3WO6 - chain A; structure by X-ray diffraction, 2.40 A resolution.

# Chain A
Molecule: Membrane protein insertase YidC 2
Organism: Bacillus halodurans
UniProt: Q9KDP2 (YIDC2_BACHD); numbering as in UniProt (aligned over 27-266)
Chain sequence (242 residues; numbered 25 to 266; the number before each row is that of its first residue):
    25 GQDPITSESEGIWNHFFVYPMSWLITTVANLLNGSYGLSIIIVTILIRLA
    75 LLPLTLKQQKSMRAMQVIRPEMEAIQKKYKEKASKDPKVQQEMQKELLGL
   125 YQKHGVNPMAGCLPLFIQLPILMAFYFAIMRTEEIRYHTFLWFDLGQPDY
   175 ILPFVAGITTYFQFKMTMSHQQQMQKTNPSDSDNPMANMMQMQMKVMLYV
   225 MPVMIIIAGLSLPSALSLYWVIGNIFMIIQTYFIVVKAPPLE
Disordered / not traced: 195-214, 257-266
Differences from the reference sequence: expression tag (25-26); engineered mutation Ala107 (Gly in Q9KDP2)
Reported in the primary citation:
  - conformationally variable residues: Cys136, Met221

# Overview
From the paper: conformational variability at Cys136 and Met221.
Chain A is Membrane protein insertase YidC 2 (Bacillus halodurans); the structure, Crystal structure of YidC
from Bacillus halodurans (form I), was determined by X-ray diffraction, deposited together with 3WO7.
